Entry 8HDU (X-ray diffraction, 2.71 A resolution); this record covers chains B and C of the 5 polymer chains in the assembly.

== Chain B (and C) ==
Protein: De novo design cavitated protein
Organism: synthetic construct
Notes: chain C of this document is another copy of the same molecule, construct and numbering; everything in this record applies to it too
Sequence (203 residues; numbered 1 to 203; the number before each row is that of its first residue):
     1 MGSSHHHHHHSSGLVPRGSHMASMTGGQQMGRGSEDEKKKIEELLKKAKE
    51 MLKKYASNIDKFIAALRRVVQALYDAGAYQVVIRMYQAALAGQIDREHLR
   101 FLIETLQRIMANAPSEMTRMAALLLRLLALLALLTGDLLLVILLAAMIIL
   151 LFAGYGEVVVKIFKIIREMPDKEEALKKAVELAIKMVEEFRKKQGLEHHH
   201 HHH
Not modelled in the structure: 1-35, 198-203 (chain C: 1-37, 197-203)

== How chain B and chain C interact ==
Contacting residue pairs (24; chain B residue first):
  Asp-75(B) with Arg-84(C)
  Ala-76(B) with Arg-84(C); His-98(C)
  Gly-77(B) with Gln-80(C); Val-81(C)
  Gln-80(B) with Gly-77(C); Gln-80(C)
  Val-81(B) with Gly-77(C); Phe-101(C), hydrophobic
  Arg-84(B) with Asp-75(C); Ala-76(C)
  Glu-97(B) with Phe-101(C); Glu-104(C); Arg-108(C), salt bridge
  His-98(B) with Ala-76(C), hydrogen bond (side chain-backbone); Phe-101(C)
  Arg-100(B) with Glu-104(C), salt bridge
  Phe-101(B) with Val-81(C), hydrophobic; Glu-97(C); His-98(C); Phe-101(C), hydrophobic
  Glu-104(B) with Glu-97(C); Arg-100(C), salt bridge
  Arg-108(B) with Glu-97(C), salt bridge
Also at the interface, not in a pair above, chain B (13 interface residues in all): Thr-105
Also at the interface, not in a pair above, chain C (14 interface residues in all): Arg-96, Thr-105

== In short ==
Chain B and chain C form an interface of 13 and 14 residues respectively; the contacts include 1 hydrogen bond
and 4 salt bridges. Polar contacts include Glu-97(B)/Arg-108(C), Arg-100(B)/Glu-104(C) and
His-98(B)/Ala-76(C).
Chain B and chain C are both De novo design cavitated protein (synthetic construct); the structure, De novo
design cavitated protein without predefined topology, was determined by X-ray diffraction (same publication as
8JPA).
